6NR6 - chains A and B; structure by X-ray diffraction, 1.90 A resolution.

== Chain A (and B) ==
Protein: Bifunctional transcriptional regulator/O-phospho-L-serine synthase SbnI
Organism: Staphylococcus pseudintermedius
Notes: chain B of this document is another copy of the same molecule, construct and numbering; everything in this record applies to it too
UniProtKB: A0A166Q2C7 (A0A166Q2C7_STAPS); numbering as in UniProt (aligned over 1-254)
Chain sequence (254 residues; each row starts with the number of its first residue):
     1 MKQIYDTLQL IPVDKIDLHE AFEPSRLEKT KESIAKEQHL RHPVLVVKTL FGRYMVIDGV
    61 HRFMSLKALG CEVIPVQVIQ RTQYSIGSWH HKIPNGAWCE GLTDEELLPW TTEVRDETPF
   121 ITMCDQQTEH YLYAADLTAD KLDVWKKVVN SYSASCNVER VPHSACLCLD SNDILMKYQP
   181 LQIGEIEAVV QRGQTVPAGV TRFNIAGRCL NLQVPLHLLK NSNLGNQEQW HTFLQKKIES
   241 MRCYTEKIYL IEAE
Construct notes: conflict Ala134 (Val in A0A166Q2C7), Ala139 (Val in A0A166Q2C7), Val144 (Ile in A0A166Q2C7)
Disulfides: Cys99-Cys156
Metal / ion sites: Mg2+ site 1: Asp58 (together with ADP); Mg2+ site 2: Pro94, Asp170, Asn172, Asp173; Mg2+ site 3 near Gly101 (its only coordinating residue here)
Ligand contacts: ADP (adenosine-5'-diphosphate): Arg26, Thr30, Asp58, Gly59, Val60, His61, Arg62, Arg160, Arg242

== How chain A and chain B interact ==
Disulfides between the chains: Cys166(A)-Cys166(B), Cys168(A)-Cys168(B)
Pairs across the interface (5; chain A residue first):
  Gln126(A) with Gln126(B)
  Cys166(A) with Cys166(B), disulfide
  Leu167(A) with Cys168(B)
  Cys168(A) with Leu167(B); Cys168(B), disulfide

== Overview ==
The chain A/chain B interface involves 4 residues from each chain; the contacts include 2 disulfide bonds.
Ligands of chain A: ADP. The Mg2+ site 2 is built by Pro94(A), Asp170(A), Asn172(A) and Asp173(A).
Chain A and chain B are both Bifunctional transcriptional regulator/O-phospho-L-serine synthase SbnI
(Staphylococcus pseudintermedius); the structure, Crystal Structure of Staphylococcus pseudintermedius SbnI in
complex with ADP, was determined by X-ray diffraction.
